Entry 8OLB (electron microscopy, 3.40 A resolution); this record covers chains i and j of the 28 polymer chains in the assembly.

[Chain i (and j)]
Name: Outer capsid glycoprotein VP7
Notes: chain j of this document is another copy of the same molecule, construct and numbering; everything in this record applies to it too
UniProtKB: A0A060IEQ1 (A0A060IEQ1_9VIRU); residues 1-326 here = UniProt positions 1-326
Sequence (326 residues; row label = number of the first residue in the row):
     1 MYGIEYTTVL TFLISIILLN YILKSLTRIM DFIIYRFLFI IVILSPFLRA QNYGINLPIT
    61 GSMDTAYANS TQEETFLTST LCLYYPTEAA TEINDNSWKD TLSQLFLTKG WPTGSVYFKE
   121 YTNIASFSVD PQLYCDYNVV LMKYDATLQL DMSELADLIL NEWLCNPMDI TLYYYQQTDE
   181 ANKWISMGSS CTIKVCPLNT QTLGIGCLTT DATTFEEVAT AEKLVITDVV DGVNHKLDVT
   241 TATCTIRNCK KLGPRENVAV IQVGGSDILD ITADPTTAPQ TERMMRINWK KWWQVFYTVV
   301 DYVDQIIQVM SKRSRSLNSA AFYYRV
Unresolved in the structure: 1-51, 325-326 (chain j: 1-56)
Disulfides: Cys-82/Cys-135, Cys-165/Cys-249, Cys-191/Cys-244, Cys-196/Cys-207
Ion coordination: Ca2+ site 1: Gln-177, Asp-228, Val-229, Asp-231 (shared with Asp-301(j) of chain j); Ca2+ site 2: Gly-206 (shared with Asp-95(j) of chain j); Ca2+ site 3: Asp-301 (shared with 4 residues of chain k)

[How chain i and chain j interact]
Residue-residue contacts (53; chain i residue first):
  Gln-149(i) with Gly-264(j); Gly-265(j); Asn-288(j), hydrogen bond
  Leu-150(i) with Asn-288(j); Trp-289(j); Lys-290(j)
  Glu-180(i) with Tyr-302(j), hydrogen bond (backbone-side chain)
  Pro-197(i) with Thr-101(j)
  Ile-205(i) with Thr-101(j), hydrogen bond (backbone-side chain); Gln-104(j)
  Gly-206(i) with Asp-95(j); Ser-97(j)
  Glu-216(i) with Asp-95(j); Trp-293(j); Tyr-297(j)
  Glu-217(i) with Lys-291(j), salt bridge; Trp-293(j)
  Val-218(i) with Lys-291(j); Trp-293(j), hydrophobic; Tyr-297(j), hydrophobic
  Thr-220(i) with Lys-291(j), hydrogen bond
  Ile-226(i) with Gln-294(j)
  Thr-227(i) with Gln-294(j)
  Asp-228(i) with Gln-294(j), hydrogen bond (backbone-side chain); Tyr-297(j); Asp-301(j); Tyr-302(j), hydrogen bond
  Val-229(i) with Tyr-297(j), hydrophobic; Asp-301(j)
  Val-230(i) with Leu-105(j), hydrophobic; Lys-109(j); Val-300(j), hydrophobic; Asp-301(j)
  Asp-231(i) with Thr-108(j); Lys-109(j); Asp-301(j)
  Val-233(i) with Thr-108(j)
  Asp-267(i) with Arg-286(j), hydrogen bond (backbone-side chain)
  Ile-268(i) with Gly-265(j); Ser-266(j); Arg-286(j)
  Ala-273(i) with Thr-298(j); Tyr-302(j)
  Asp-274(i) with Tyr-302(j)
  Pro-275(i) with Met-285(j); Arg-286(j); Ile-287(j), hydrophobic; Thr-298(j); Tyr-302(j); Ile-306(j), hydrophobic
  Thr-276(i) with Met-285(j); Gln-305(j); Ile-306(j)
Other interface residues (no listed pair), chain i (30 interface residues in all): Tyr-144, Thr-147, Ser-153, Lys-183, Glu-222, Ser-266, Asp-270
Other interface residues (no listed pair), chain j (27 interface residues in all): Val-309

[Summary]
Chain i and chain j form an interface of 30 and 27 residues respectively, with 7 hydrogen bonds and 1 salt
bridge. Among the polar pairs are Glu-217(i)/Lys-291(j), Gln-149(i)/Asn-288(j) and Glu-180(i)/Tyr-302(j).
Gln-177(i), Asp-228(i), Val-229(i) and Asp-231(i) coordinate Ca2+ site 1.
Both chains are Outer capsid glycoprotein VP7. Entry 8OLB (SA11 Rotavirus Non-tripsinized Triple Layered
Particle) was determined by electron microscopy, deposited together with 8OLC, 8OLE and 8QTZ.
